PDB entry 4LF5 | X-ray diffraction, 3.75 A resolution | chains A and M of the 21 polymer chains in the assembly

# Chain A
Molecule: 16S rRNA
From: Thermus thermophilus
Sequence (1522 nucleotides; row label = number of the first residue in the row; note: 43 numbers in that range are skipped by the numbering (no residue carries them; nothing is unmodelled there); a row labelled like 190A-190L holds insertion residues (190A, then the next letters in order); numbering starts at 0):
     0 UUUGUUGGAG AGUUUGAUCC UGGCUCAGGG UGAACGCUGG CGGCGUGCCU AAGACAUGCA
    60 AGUCGUGCGG G
    73 CCGCGGGGUU UU
    88 ACUCCG
    95 UGGUC
   101 AGCGGCGGAC GGGUGAGUAA CGCGUGGGU
  129A G
   130 ACCUACCCGG AAGAGGGGGA CAACCCGGGG AAACUCGGGC UAAUCCCCCA UGUGGACCCG
   190 C
190A-190L CCCUUGGGGUGU
   191 GUCCAAAGGG CUUU
   216 GCCCGCUUCC GGAUGGGCCC GCGUCCCAUC AGCUAGUUGG UGGGGUAAUG GCCCACCAAG
   276 GCGACGACGG GUAGCCGGUC UGAGAGGAUG GCCGGCCACA GGGGCACUGA GACACGGGCC
   336 CCACUCCUAC GGGAGGCAGC AGUUAGGAAU CUUCCGCAAU GGGCGCAAGC CUGACGGAGC
   396 GACGCCGCUU GGAGGAAGAA GCCCUUCGGG GUGUAAACUC CUGAA
   442 CCCGGGACGA AACCCCCGAC GA
   474 GGGGACUGAC GGUACCGGG
   494 GUAAUAGCGC CGGCCAACUC CGUGCCAGCA GCCGCGGUAA UACGGAGGGC GCGAGCGUUA
   554 CCCGGAUUCA CUGGGCGUAA AGGGCGUGUA GGCGGCCUGG GGCGUCCCAU GUGAAAGACC
   614 ACGGCUCAAC CGUGGGGGAG CGUGGGAUAC GCUCAGGCUA GACGGUGGGA GAGGGUGGUG
   674 GAAUUCCCGG AGUAGCGGUG AAAUGCGCAG AUACCGGGAG GAACGCCGAU GGCGAAGGCA
   734 GCCACCUGGU CCACCCGUGA CGCUGAGGCG CGAAAGCGUG GGGAGCAAAC CGGAUUAGAU
   794 ACCCGGGUAG UCCACGCCCU AAACGAUGCG CGCUAGGUCU CUGGGUCU
   848 CCUGGGGGCC GAAGCUAACG CGUUAAGCGC GCCGCCUGGG GAGUACGGCC GCAAGGCUGA
   908 AACUCAAAGG AAUUGACGGG GGCCCGCACA AGCGGUGGAG CAUGUGGUUU AAUUCGAAGX
   968 AACGCGAAGA ACCUUACCAG GCCUUGACAU GCUAGG
 1003A G
  1004 AACCCGGGUG AAAGCCUGGG GUGCCCC
1030A-1030D GCGA
  1031 GGGGAGCCCU AGCACAGGUG CUGCAUGGCC GUCGUCAGCU CGUGCCGUGA GGUGUUGGGU
  1091 UAAGUCCCGC AACGAGCGCA ACCCCCGCCG UUAGUUGCCA GCGGUUCGGC CGGGCACUCU
  1151 AACGGGACUG CCCGCGAAA
  1171 GCGGGAGGAA GGAGGGGACG ACGUCUGGUC AGCAUGGCCC UUACGGCCUG GGCGACACAC
  1231 GUGCUACAAU GCCCACUACA AAGCGAUGCC ACCCGGCAAC GGGGAGCUAA UCGCAAAAAG
  1291 GUGGGCCCAG UUCGGAUUGG GGUCUGCAAC CCGACCCCAU GAAGCCGGAA UCGCUAGUAA
  1351 UCGCGGAUCA G
 1361A C
  1362 CAUGCCGCGG UGAAUACGUU CCCGGGCCUU GUACACACXG CCXGUXACGC CAUGGGAGCG
  1422 GGCUCUACCC GAAGUCGCCG GG
  1446 AGCCUACGGG
  1459 CAGGCGCCGA GGGUAGGGCC CGUGACUGGG GCGAAGUCGU AACAAGGUAG CUGUACCGGA
  1519 AGGUGCGGCU GGAU
 1532A C
  1533 CA
  1536 CUCCUUUCU
Disordered / not traced: 0-4, 1532A, 1536-1538
Construct notes: conflict C1533 (A2157 in M26923.1), A1534 (C2158 in M26923.1)
Modified residues: PSU (pseudouridine-5'-monophosphate) at position 516, 7MG (7N-methyl-8-hydroguanosine-5'-monophosphate) at position 527, M2G (N2-dimethylguanosine-5'-monophosphate) at position 966, 5MC (5-methylcytidine-5'-monophosphate) at position 967, 2MG (2N-methylguanosine-5'-monophosphate) at position 1207, 5MC (5-methylcytidine-5'-monophosphate) at position 1400, 4OC (4n,o2'-methylcytidine-5'-monophosphate) at position 1402, 5MC (5-methylcytidine-5'-monophosphate) at position 1404, 5MC (5-methylcytidine-5'-monophosphate) at position 1407, UR3 (3-methyluridine-5'-monophoshate) at position 1498, PSU (pseudouridine-5'-monophosphate) at position 1540, PSU (pseudouridine-5'-monophosphate) at position 1541
Ion coordination: Mg2+ site 1: U12, G22; Mg2+ site 2 near G21 (its only coordinating residue here); Mg2+ site 3: G61, U62, G105; Mg2+ site 4: C89, U90; Mg2+ site 5 near G107 (its only coordinating residue here); Mg2+ site 6: A116, G117, G289; Mg2+ site 7: C121, G124, U125, G236; Mg2+ site 8 near G183 (its only coordinating residue here); Mg2+ site 9 near A195 (its only coordinating residue here); Mg2+ site 10 near U264 (its only coordinating residue here); Mg2+ site 11: G266, C267, C268; Mg2+ site 12 near C280 (its only coordinating residue here); 6 more K+ sites not listed; 57 more Mg2+ sites not listed
Residues lining bound ligands: hygromycin b (HYG): 5MC_1404, G1405, U1406, 5MC_1407, G1494, U1495, C1496, G1497, UR3_1498, C1543, U1544

# Chain M
Name: ribosomal protein S13
From: Thermus thermophilus
UniProt: P80377 (RS13_THET8); residues 1-126 here = UniProt positions 1-126
Chain sequence (126 residues; numbered 1 to 126; the number before each row is that of its first residue):
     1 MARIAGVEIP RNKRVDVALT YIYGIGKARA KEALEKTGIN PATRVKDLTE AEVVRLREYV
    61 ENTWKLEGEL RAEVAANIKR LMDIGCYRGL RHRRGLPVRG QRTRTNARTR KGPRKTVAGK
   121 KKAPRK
Disordered / not traced: 1, 120-126
Ion coordination: Mg2+: Thr20, Ile22, Ile25 (shared with U1330(A) of chain A)

# Interface between chain A and chain M
Pairs across the interface (86):
  G947(A) with Arg108(M), phosphate contact; Thr109(M), phosphate contact
  C948(A) with Asn106(M), base contact; Ala107(M), phosphate contact; Arg108(M), hydrogen bond to the phosphate; Thr109(M), hydrogen bond to the phosphate
  A949(A) with Gln101(M), phosphate contact; Asn106(M), hydrogen bond to the base
  U950(A) with Arg102(M), salt bridge to the phosphate; Thr105(M), hydrogen bond to the base; Asn106(M), base contact
  G951(A) with Arg102(M), salt bridge to the phosphate; Thr105(M), base contact
  U952(A) with Arg104(M), salt bridge to the phosphate; Thr105(M), base contact
  G953(A) with Arg104(M), salt bridge to the phosphate
  G954(A) with Arg104(M), hydrogen bond to the base
  A1225(A) with Gln101(M), phosphate contact; Arg102(M), phosphate contact; Thr103(M), hydrogen bond to the phosphate; Arg104(M), phosphate contact
  C1226(A) with Arg91(M), salt bridge to the phosphate; Leu96(M), sugar contact; Thr103(M), hydrogen bond to the phosphate; Arg104(M), base contact; Lys111(M), hydrogen bond to the sugar
  A1227(A) with Leu96(M), phosphate contact; Lys111(M), salt bridge to the phosphate; Lys115(M), hydrogen bond to the sugar; Val117(M), sugar contact
  C1228(A) with Arg104(M), hydrogen bond to the base; Arg108(M), salt bridge to the phosphate; Lys111(M), salt bridge to the phosphate; Lys115(M), salt bridge to the phosphate; Thr116(M), hydrogen bond to the phosphate; Val117(M), hydrogen bond to the sugar
  A1229(A) with Arg104(M), base contact; Thr105(M), base contact; Arg114(M), salt bridge to the phosphate; Thr116(M), hydrogen bond to the phosphate
  C1230(A) with Thr105(M), base contact
  G1295(A) with Arg14(M), hydrogen bond to the sugar
  C1296(A) with Arg14(M), sugar contact; Arg44(M), salt bridge to the phosphate
  C1297(A) with Arg44(M), salt bridge to the phosphate
  U1302(A) with Arg14(M), base contact; Val17(M), phosphate contact; Tyr21(M), hydrogen bond to the phosphate
  A1306(A) with Thr109(M), sugar contact
  U1307(A) with Gln101(M), hydrogen bond to the phosphate; Thr109(M), sugar contact; Arg110(M), phosphate contact
  U1308(A) with His92(M), hydrogen bond to the phosphate; Pro97(M), phosphate contact; Val98(M), hydrogen bond to the phosphate; Arg99(M), hydrogen bond to the base; Gln101(M), hydrogen bond to the phosphate; Arg110(M), phosphate contact
  G1309(A) with Val74(M), sugar contact; Asn77(M), hydrogen bond to the phosphate; Ile78(M), sugar contact; Arg88(M), salt bridge to the phosphate; His92(M), salt bridge to the phosphate; Val98(M), phosphate contact; Arg99(M), salt bridge to the phosphate
  G1310(A) with Asn77(M), hydrogen bond to the phosphate; Arg88(M), salt bridge to the phosphate
  C1320(A) with Tyr87(M), sugar contact
  C1321(A) with Tyr87(M), sugar contact
  G1323(A) with Arg99(M), phosphate contact; Gly100(M), phosphate contact
  C1328(A) with Ala28(M), phosphate contact; Arg29(M), hydrogen bond to the sugar
  A1329(A) with Tyr23(M), phosphate contact; Gly24(M), sugar contact; Ile25(M), phosphate contact; Gly26(M), hydrogen bond to the phosphate; Lys27(M), phosphate contact; Ala28(M), hydrogen bond to the phosphate; Arg29(M), hydrogen bond to the phosphate; Leu70(M), sugar contact
  U1330(A) with Ile22(M), phosphate contact; Tyr23(M), phosphate contact; Gly24(M), phosphate contact; Ile25(M), phosphate contact; Gly26(M), hydrogen bond to the phosphate
Other interface residues (no listed pair), chain A (34 interface residues in all): G1224, U1301, C1322, G1331, A1332
Other interface residues (no listed pair), chain M (46 interface residues in all): Lys13, Thr20, Arg80, Leu81, Pro113, Ala118

# Overview
34 residues of chain A and 46 residues of chain M are in contact; the contacts include 27 hydrogen bonds and
16 salt bridges. Polar contacts include A949(A)-Asn106(M), U950(A)-Thr105(M) and G954(A)-Arg104(M). Ligands of
chain A: hygromycin b. U12(A) and G22(A) form the Mg2+ site 1.
Chain A is 16S rRNA and chain M is ribosomal protein S13, both from Thermus thermophilus; the structure,
Crystal Structure of 30S ribosomal subunit from Thermus thermophilus, was determined by X-ray diffraction.
